Entry 4P77 (X-ray diffraction, 2.04 A resolution); this record covers chains A and B.

[Chain A (and B)]
Molecule: 3,4-dihydroxy-2-butanone 4-phosphate synthase
Organism: Vibrio cholerae serotype O1
Notes: EC 4.1.99.12; chain B of this document is another copy of the same molecule, construct and numbering; everything in this record applies to it too
UniProt: Q9KKP2 (RIBB_VIBCH); numbering as in UniProt (aligned over 1-218)
Amino-acid sequence (237 residues; each row starts with the number of its first residue; numbers below 1 keep their minus sign (Met-18 is residue -18)):
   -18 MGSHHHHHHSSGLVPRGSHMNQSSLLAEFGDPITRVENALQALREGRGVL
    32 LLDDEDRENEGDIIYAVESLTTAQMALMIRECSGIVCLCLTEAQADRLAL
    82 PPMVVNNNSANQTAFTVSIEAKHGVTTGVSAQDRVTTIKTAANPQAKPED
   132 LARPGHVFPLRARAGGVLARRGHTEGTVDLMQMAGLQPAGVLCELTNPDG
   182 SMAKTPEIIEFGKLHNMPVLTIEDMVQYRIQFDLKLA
Disordered / not traced: -18 to 1, 90-91, 218 (chain B: -18 to 1, 87-93, 218)
Differences from the reference sequence: initiating methionine (-18); expression tag (-17 to 0)
Curated features (UniProtKB/Swiss-Prot):
  - binding site (D-ribulose 5-phosphate): Arg38, Glu39, Asp43, Arg151 to Thr155, Glu175
  - binding site (Mg(2+)): Glu39, His154
  - site (Essential for catalytic activity): His137, Glu175
Ligand contacts: ribulose-5-phosphate (5RP): Arg38, Glu39, Glu41, Asp43, Ile66, Cys68, Asn92, Thr94, Phe96, Leu141, Arg151, Gly153, His154, Thr155, Glu156, Leu173, Glu175
Reported in the primary citation:
  - contacts within the chain: Ser64-Glu175
  - conformationally variable residues (loop rearrangement): Arg38
  - binding site for ribulose-5-phosphate: Arg38, Glu39, Glu41, Ile66, Cys68, Thr108, His137, Arg151, His154, Thr155, Glu175
  - mutagenesis - N89A: unchanged binding to 3,4-dihydroxy-2-butanone 4-phosphate synthase (chain A)
  - mutagenesis - S64A, M84A, V98A, F139A: decreased catalytic activity on ribulose-5-phosphate
  - mutagenesis - E39A, E41A, H154A: abolished catalytic activity on ribulose-5-phosphate
  - mutagenesis - R61A, N89A: unchanged catalytic activity on ribulose-5-phosphate
  - mutagenesis - F139A, H154A: decreased expression
  - catalytic residues: Glu39, His154

[Chain A / chain B interface]
Contacting residue pairs (65):
  Glu39(A) - Thr108(B)
  Glu41(A) - Thr108(B)  hydrogen bond
  Glu41(A) - Val110(B)
  Ala57(A) - Pro179(B)
  Ala57(A) - Asp180(B)
  Ala57(A) - Gly181(B)
  Ile60(A) - Cys63(B)
  Arg61(A) - Arg61(B)
  Arg61(A) - Pro179(B)  hydrogen bond (side chain-backbone)
  Glu62(A) - Arg61(B)  salt bridge
  Cys63(A) - Ile60(B)
  Ser64(A) - Ile60(B)
  Ser64(A) - Gly65(B)
  Ser64(A) - Val110(B)
  Ser64(A) - Arg115(B)  hydrogen bond (backbone-side chain)
  Gly65(A) - Ser64(B)
  Gly65(A) - Gly65(B)
  Gly65(A) - Ile66(B)
  Ile66(A) - Gly65(B)
  Ile66(A) - Arg115(B)
  Ile66(A) - His137(B)
  Ile66(A) - Phe139(B)  hydrophobic
  Met84(A) - Val98(B)  hydrophobic
  Met84(A) - Ser99(B)
  Met84(A) - Pro135(B)  hydrophobic
  Val85(A) - Val98(B)  hydrophobic
  Val85(A) - Pro135(B)
  Asn88(A) - Pro135(B)
  Asn89(A) - Ala133(B)
  Asn89(A) - Arg134(B)  hydrogen bond (side chain-backbone)
  Phe96(A) - Pro135(B)  hydrophobic
  Phe96(A) - His137(B)
  Val98(A) - Met84(B)
  Val98(A) - Val85(B)  hydrophobic
  Ser99(A) - Met84(B)  hydrogen bond
  Thr108(A) - Glu39(B)
  Thr108(A) - Glu41(B)  hydrogen bond
  Val110(A) - Glu41(B)
  Val110(A) - Ser64(B)
  Val110(A) - Glu175(B)
  Val110(A) - Met183(B)  hydrophobic
  Ser111(A) - Gly181(B)
  Ser111(A) - Met183(B)
  Ala112(A) - Gly181(B)  hydrogen bond (backbone-backbone)
  Arg115(A) - Ser64(B)  hydrogen bond (side chain-backbone)
  Arg115(A) - Ile66(B)
  Arg134(A) - Val85(B)
  Pro135(A) - Met84(B)  hydrophobic
  Pro135(A) - Val85(B)
  Pro135(A) - Phe96(B)  hydrophobic
  His137(A) - Ile66(B)
  His137(A) - Glu175(B)  salt bridge
  Phe139(A) - Ile66(B)  hydrophobic
  Phe139(A) - Phe139(B)  hydrophobic
  Glu175(A) - Val110(B)
  Glu175(A) - His137(B)  salt bridge
  Thr177(A) - Arg61(B)  hydrogen bond (backbone-side chain)
  Asn178(A) - Arg61(B)
  Pro179(A) - Arg61(B)
  Asp180(A) - Ala57(B)
  Gly181(A) - Ala57(B)
  Gly181(A) - Ser111(B)
  Gly181(A) - Ala112(B)  hydrogen bond (backbone-backbone)
  Met183(A) - Val110(B)  hydrophobic
  Met183(A) - Ser111(B)
Interface residues without a listed pair, chain A (38 interface residues in all): Thr53, Asn87, Thr94, Gly136, Ser182
Interface residues without a listed pair, chain B (32 interface residues in all): Thr94, Lys103, Thr177
Interface features reported in the paper:
  - pairs named by the authors: Arg61(A)-Pro179(B), Ser64(A)-Arg115(B), Met84(A)-Met84(B), Glu41(B)-Thr108(A)
  - hot spots on chain A (mutagenesis) - F139A: decreased binding to another copy of this molecule
  - hot spots on chain B (mutagenesis) - V98A: unchanged binding to 3,4-dihydroxy-2-butanone 4-phosphate synthase (chain B)

[In short]
38 residues of chain A and 32 residues of chain B are in contact; the contacts include 10 hydrogen bonds and 3
salt bridges. Among the polar pairs are Glu62(A)-Arg61(B), His137(A)-Glu175(B) and Glu41(A)-Thr108(B). The
authors report contacts between Arg61(A) and Pro179(B), Ser64(A) and Arg115(B) and Met84(A) and Met84(B) among
others. The paper reports catalytic residues Glu39(A) and His154(A); S64A, M84A and V98A of chain A, among
others, reduce catalytic activity on ribulose-5-phosphate; 10 substitutions were tested in all.
Both chains are 3,4-dihydroxy-2-butanone 4-phosphate synthase (Vibrio cholerae serotype O1). Entry 4P77
(Structure of ribB complexed with substrate Ru5P) was determined by X-ray diffraction, deposited together with
4P6C, 4P6D, 4P6P, 4P8E and 4P8J.
